1GKJ - chain A; structure by X-ray diffraction, 1.70 A resolution.

[Chain A]
Name: Histidine ammonia-lyase
Source organism: Pseudomonas putida
Notes: EC 4.3.1.3
UniProtKB: P21310 (HUTH_PSEPU); residues 1-509 here correspond to UniProt positions 2-510 (UniProt number = residue number + 1)
Sequence (507 residues; each row starts with the number of its first residue; note: 2 numbers in that range are skipped by the numbering (no residue carries them; nothing is unmodelled there)):
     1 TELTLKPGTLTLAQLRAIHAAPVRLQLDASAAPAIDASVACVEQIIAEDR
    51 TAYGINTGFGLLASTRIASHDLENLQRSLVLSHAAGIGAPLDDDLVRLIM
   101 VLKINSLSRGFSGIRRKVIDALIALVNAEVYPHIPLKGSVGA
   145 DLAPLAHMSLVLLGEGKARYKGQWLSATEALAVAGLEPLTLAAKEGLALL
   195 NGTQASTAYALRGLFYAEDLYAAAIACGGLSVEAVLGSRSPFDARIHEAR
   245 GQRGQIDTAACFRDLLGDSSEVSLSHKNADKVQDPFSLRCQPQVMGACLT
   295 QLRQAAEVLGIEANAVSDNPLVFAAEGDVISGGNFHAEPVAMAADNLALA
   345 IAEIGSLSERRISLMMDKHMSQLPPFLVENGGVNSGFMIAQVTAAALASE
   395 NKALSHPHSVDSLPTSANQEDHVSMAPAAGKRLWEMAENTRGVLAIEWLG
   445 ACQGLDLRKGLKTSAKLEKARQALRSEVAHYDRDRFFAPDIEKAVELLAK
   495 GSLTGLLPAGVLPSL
Sequence notes: chromophore (142, 142, 142); engineered mutation A273 (Cys in P21310), F280 (Tyr in P21310)
Modified residues: A142 ({2-[(1S)-1-aminoethyl]-4-methylidene-5-oxo-4,5-dihydro-1H-imidazol-1-yl}acetic acid; MDO)
Covalently attached groups: covalent link A142-D145

[In short]
Chain A is Histidine ammonia-lyase (Pseudomonas putida); the structure, Histidine Ammonia-Lyase (HAL) Mutant
Y280F from Pseudomonas putida, was determined by X-ray diffraction together with 1GKM from the same study.
